PDB entry 1P50 | X-ray diffraction, 2.80 A resolution | chain A

# Chain A
Protein: Arginine kinase
From: Limulus polyphemus
Notes: EC 2.7.3.3
UniProtKB: P51541 (KARG_LIMPO); numbering as in UniProt (aligned over 2-357)
Amino-acid sequence (356 residues; numbered 2 to 357; the number before each row is that of its first residue):
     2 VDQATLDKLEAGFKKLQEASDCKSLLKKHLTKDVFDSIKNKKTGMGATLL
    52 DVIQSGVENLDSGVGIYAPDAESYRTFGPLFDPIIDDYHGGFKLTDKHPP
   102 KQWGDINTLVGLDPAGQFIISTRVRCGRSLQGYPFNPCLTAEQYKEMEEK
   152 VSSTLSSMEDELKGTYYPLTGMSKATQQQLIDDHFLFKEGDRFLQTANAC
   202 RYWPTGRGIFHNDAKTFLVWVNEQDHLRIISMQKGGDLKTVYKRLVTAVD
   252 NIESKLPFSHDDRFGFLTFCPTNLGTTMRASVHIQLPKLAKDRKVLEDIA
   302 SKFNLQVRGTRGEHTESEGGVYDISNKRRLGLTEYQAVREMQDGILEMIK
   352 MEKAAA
Differences from the reference sequence: engineered mutation Q103 (Glu in P51541), G112 (Asp in P51541), A116 (Gly in P51541), Q225 (Glu in P51541)
Ligand contacts:
  - ADP (adenosine-5'-diphosphate): S122, T123, R124, R126, H185, W221, R229, M233, R280, S282, V283, H284, R309, T311, R312, G313, E314, D324
  - arginine (ARG): S63, G64, V65, G66, Y68, F194, Q225, C271, T273, N274, R309, E314, H315
Curated features (UniProtKB/Swiss-Prot):
  - binding site (substrate): G64 to Y68, C271, E314
  - binding site (ATP): S122 to R126, H185, R229, R280 to H284, R309 to E314
  - mutagenesis: C271 (C271A/D/N/S: Decreases affinity for phosphoarginine and ADP and reduces catalytic activity by 99%), R312 (R312G: Reduces catalytic activity by 20%; when associated with V-314; D-315; A-317 and V-319), E314 (E314D: Reduces catalytic activity by 98.3%; E314Q: Reduces catalytic activity by 99.7%. Reduces catalytic activity by 99.8%; when associated with Q-225; E314V: Reduces catalytic activity by 20% ...), H315 (H315D: Reduces catalytic activity by 20%; when associated with G-312; V-314; A-317 and V-319), E317 (E317A: Reduces catalytic activity by 20%; when associated with G-312; V-314; D-315 and V-319), E319 (E319V: Reduces catalytic activity by 20%; when associated with G-312; V-314; D-315 and A-317)

# Overview
Ligands of chain A: ADP and arginine. From UniProt: 7 substrate-binding residues, 18 ATP-binding residues and
6 mutagenesis sites.
Chain A is Arginine kinase (Limulus polyphemus); the structure, Transition state structure of an Arginine
Kinase mutant, was determined by X-ray diffraction (same publication as 1P52).
